Entry 1GC3 (X-ray diffraction, 3.30 A resolution); this record covers chains A and B.

Chain A:
Name: Aspartate aminotransferase
Organism: Thermus thermophilus
Notes: EC 2.6.1.1
UniProtKB: Q56232 (AAT_THETH); residue numbers follow UniProt; this construct covers 1-385
Chain sequence (385 residues; each row starts with the number of its first residue):
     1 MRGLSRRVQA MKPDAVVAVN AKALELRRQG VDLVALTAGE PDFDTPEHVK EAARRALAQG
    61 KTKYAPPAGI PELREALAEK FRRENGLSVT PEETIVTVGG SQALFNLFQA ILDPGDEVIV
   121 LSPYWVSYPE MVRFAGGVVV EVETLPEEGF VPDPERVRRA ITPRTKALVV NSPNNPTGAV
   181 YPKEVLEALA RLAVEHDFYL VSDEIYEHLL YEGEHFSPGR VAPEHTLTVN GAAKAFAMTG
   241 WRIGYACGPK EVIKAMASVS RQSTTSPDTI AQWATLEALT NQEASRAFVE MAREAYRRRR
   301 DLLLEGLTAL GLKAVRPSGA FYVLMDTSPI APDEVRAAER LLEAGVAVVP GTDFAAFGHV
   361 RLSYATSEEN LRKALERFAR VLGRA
Disordered / not traced: 383-385
Sequence notes: engineered mutation D14 (Ser in Q56232), V16 (Thr in Q56232), S101 (Lys in Q56232), R261 (Ser in Q56232)
Residues lining bound ligands: pyridoxal phosphate / tryptophan: V16, N20, T37, A38, G39, E40, G99, G100, S101, W125, Y128, N171, N175, D203, I205, Y206, A233, K234, R242, I243, Y322, R361
UniProt features mapped onto this chain:
  - binding site (L-aspartate): G39, W125, N175, R361
  - site: K12 (Important for prephenate aminotransferase activity)
  - modified residue: K234 (N6-(pyridoxal phosphate)lysine)

Chain B:
Name: Aspartate aminotransferase
Organism: Thermus thermophilus
Notes: EC 2.6.1.1
UniProtKB: Q56232 (AAT_THETH); residues 501-885 here correspond to UniProt positions 1-385 (UniProt number = residue number - 500)
Chain sequence (385 residues; numbered 501 to 885; the number before each row is that of its first residue):
   501 MRGLSRRVQA MKPDAVVAVN AKALELRRQG VDLVALTAGE PDFDTPEHVK EAARRALAQG
   561 KTKYAPPAGI PELREALAEK FRRENGLSVT PEETIVTVGG SQALFNLFQA ILDPGDEVIV
   621 LSPYWVSYPE MVRFAGGVVV EVETLPEEGF VPDPERVRRA ITPRTKALVV NSPNNPTGAV
   681 YPKEVLEALA RLAVEHDFYL VSDEIYEHLL YEGEHFSPGR VAPEHTLTVN GAAKAFAMTG
   741 WRIGYACGPK EVIKAMASVS RQSTTSPDTI AQWATLEALT NQEASRAFVE MAREAYRRRR
   801 DLLLEGLTAL GLKAVRPSGA FYVLMDTSPI APDEVRAAER LLEAGVAVVP GTDFAAFGHV
   861 RLSYATSEEN LRKALERFAR VLGRA
Disordered / not traced: 883-885
Sequence notes: engineered mutation D514 (Ser14 in Q56232), V516 (Thr16 in Q56232), S601 (Lys101 in Q56232), R761 (Ser261 in Q56232)
Residues lining bound ligands: pyridoxal phosphate / tryptophan: V516, T537, G539, E540, G599, G600, S601, W625, Y628, N671, N675, D703, I705, Y706, A733, K734, R742, I743, Y822, R861
UniProt features mapped onto this chain:
  - binding site (L-aspartate): G539, W625, N675, R861
  - site: K512 (Important for prephenate aminotransferase activity)
  - modified residue: K734 (N6-(pyridoxal phosphate)lysine)

Interface between chain A and chain B:
Contacting residue pairs - 135 pairs, chain A then chain B:
  M1(A) - T665(B)  hydrogen bond (backbone-backbone)
  M1(A) - D697(B)
  M1(A) - F698(B)  hydrogen bond (backbone-backbone)
  R2(A) - D697(B)  salt bridge
  R2(A) - F698(B)
  R2(A) - Y699(B)
  R2(A) - E724(B)  salt bridge
  R2(A) - H725(B)  hydrogen bond
  G3(A) - K666(B)  hydrogen bond (backbone-side chain)
  G3(A) - Y699(B)  hydrogen bond (backbone-side chain)
  L4(A) - A610(B)
  L4(A) - E751(B)
  L4(A) - V752(B)  hydrophobic
  L4(A) - A755(B)  hydrophobic
  S5(A) - Q609(B)  hydrogen bond (side chain-backbone)
  S5(A) - A610(B)  hydrogen bond (backbone-backbone)
  S5(A) - I611(B)  hydrogen bond (backbone-backbone)
  S5(A) - D613(B)
  R6(A) - D613(B)  hydrogen bond (backbone-side chain)
  R7(A) - F608(B)
  R7(A) - Q609(B)  hydrogen bond (side chain-backbone)
  R7(A) - L612(B)  hydrogen bond (side chain-backbone)
  R7(A) - A635(B)  hydrogen bond (side chain-backbone)
  V8(A) - A755(B)  hydrophobic
  V8(A) - V759(B)  hydrophobic
  M11(A) - S758(B)
  M11(A) - Q762(B)
  E40(A) - K563(B)
  E40(A) - Y564(B)  hydrogen bond (side chain-backbone)
  P41(A) - K563(B)
  F43(A) - K563(B)  hydrogen bond (backbone-side chain)
  D44(A) - G560(B)
  D44(A) - T562(B)
  D44(A) - K563(B)
  T45(A) - T562(B)
  K50(A) - L557(B)  hydrogen bond (side chain-backbone)
  K50(A) - A558(B)
  K50(A) - G560(B)
  R54(A) - L557(B)
  L57(A) - K550(B)  hydrogen bond (backbone-side chain)
  L57(A) - R554(B)
  L57(A) - W741(B)  hydrophobic
  G60(A) - D544(B)
  T62(A) - D544(B)
  T62(A) - T545(B)
  T62(A) - A737(B)
  T62(A) - T739(B)
  T62(A) - G740(B)  hydrogen bond (backbone-backbone)
  T62(A) - W741(B)
  K63(A) - E540(B)
  K63(A) - P541(B)
  K63(A) - F543(B)  hydrogen bond (side chain-backbone)
  K63(A) - D544(B)  salt bridge
  K63(A) - A737(B)
  K63(A) - T739(B)
  K63(A) - G740(B)
  Y64(A) - E540(B)  hydrogen bond (backbone-side chain)
  Y64(A) - K734(B)  hydrogen bond
  Y64(A) - T739(B)  hydrogen bond (backbone-side chain)
  Y64(A) - R742(B)
  V98(A) - T764(B)
  S101(A) - S763(B)
  S101(A) - T765(B)  hydrogen bond
  Q102(A) - S763(B)  hydrogen bond (backbone-backbone)
  F105(A) - Q762(B)
  F105(A) - S763(B)
  Q109(A) - S505(B)  hydrogen bond (backbone-side chain)
  Q109(A) - R507(B)  hydrogen bond (backbone-side chain)
  Q109(A) - F634(B)
  A110(A) - L504(B)
  A110(A) - S505(B)  hydrogen bond (backbone-side chain)
  I111(A) - S505(B)  hydrogen bond (backbone-side chain)
  L112(A) - R507(B)  hydrogen bond (backbone-side chain)
  D113(A) - S505(B)
  D113(A) - R506(B)  hydrogen bond (side chain-backbone)
  S127(A) - Q762(B)  hydrogen bond
  E130(A) - Q762(B)
  M131(A) - Q762(B)
  F134(A) - Q609(B)
  F134(A) - V759(B)  hydrophobic
  A135(A) - R507(B)  hydrogen bond (backbone-side chain)
  T165(A) - M501(B)
  K166(A) - G503(B)
  D197(A) - M501(B)  hydrogen bond (backbone-backbone)
  D197(A) - R502(B)  salt bridge
  F198(A) - M501(B)  hydrogen bond (backbone-backbone)
  Y199(A) - R502(B)
  Y199(A) - G503(B)  hydrogen bond (side chain-backbone)
  E224(A) - R502(B)  salt bridge
  H225(A) - R502(B)  hydrogen bond
  K234(A) - Y564(B)  hydrogen bond
  A237(A) - T562(B)
  T239(A) - K563(B)
  T239(A) - Y564(B)
  G240(A) - T562(B)  hydrogen bond (backbone-backbone)
  G240(A) - K563(B)
  G240(A) - Y564(B)
  G240(A) - D768(B)
  G240(A) - T769(B)  hydrogen bond (backbone-backbone)
  W241(A) - L557(B)  hydrophobic
  W241(A) - T562(B)  hydrogen bond
  W241(A) - D768(B)
  R242(A) - Y564(B)
  R242(A) - T764(B)  hydrogen bond (side chain-backbone)
  R242(A) - T765(B)
  R242(A) - S766(B)  hydrogen bond (side chain-backbone)
  R242(A) - P767(B)
  R242(A) - D768(B)
  V252(A) - L504(B)  hydrophobic
  A255(A) - L504(B)  hydrophobic
  A255(A) - V508(B)  hydrophobic
  S258(A) - M511(B)
  V259(A) - V508(B)  hydrophobic
  V259(A) - F634(B)  hydrophobic
  R261(A) - V517(B)
  Q262(A) - M511(B)
  Q262(A) - F605(B)
  Q262(A) - S627(B)  hydrogen bond
  Q262(A) - E630(B)
  Q262(A) - M631(B)
  S263(A) - S601(B)
  S263(A) - Q602(B)  hydrogen bond (backbone-backbone)
  S263(A) - F605(B)
  T264(A) - V598(B)
  T264(A) - R742(B)  hydrogen bond (backbone-side chain)
  T264(A) - T764(B)
  T265(A) - S601(B)  hydrogen bond
  T265(A) - R742(B)
  S266(A) - R742(B)
  P267(A) - R742(B)
  D268(A) - G740(B)
  D268(A) - W741(B)
  D268(A) - R742(B)
  D268(A) - D768(B)
  T269(A) - G740(B)  hydrogen bond (backbone-backbone)
Other interface residues (no listed pair), chain A (69 interface residues in all): V17, D42, A53, A58, F108, P114, A233, E251
Other interface residues (no listed pair), chain B (68 interface residues in all): D514, A553, P567, P614

In short:
69 residues of chain A and 68 residues of chain B are in contact, with 46 hydrogen bonds and 5 salt bridges.
Polar contacts include R2(A)-D697(B), R2(A)-E724(B) and K63(A)-D544(B). Ligands of chain A: pyridoxal
phosphate / tryptophan. Chain B binds pyridoxal phosphate / tryptophan.
Chain A and chain B are both Aspartate aminotransferase (Thermus thermophilus); the structure, Thermus
thermophilus aspartate aminotransferase tetra mutant 2 complexed with tryptophan, was determined by X-ray
diffraction (same publication as 1GCK and 1GC4).
